6WOY - chains B and D of the 9 polymer chains in the assembly; structure by X-ray diffraction, 3.00 A resolution.

[Chain B]
Name: DNA-directed RNA polymerase subunit alpha
From: Thermus thermophilus
Notes: EC 2.7.7.6
Reference sequence: Q9Z9H6 (RPOA_THETH); numbering as in UniProt (aligned over 1-315)
Amino-acid sequence (315 residues; each row starts with the number of its first residue):
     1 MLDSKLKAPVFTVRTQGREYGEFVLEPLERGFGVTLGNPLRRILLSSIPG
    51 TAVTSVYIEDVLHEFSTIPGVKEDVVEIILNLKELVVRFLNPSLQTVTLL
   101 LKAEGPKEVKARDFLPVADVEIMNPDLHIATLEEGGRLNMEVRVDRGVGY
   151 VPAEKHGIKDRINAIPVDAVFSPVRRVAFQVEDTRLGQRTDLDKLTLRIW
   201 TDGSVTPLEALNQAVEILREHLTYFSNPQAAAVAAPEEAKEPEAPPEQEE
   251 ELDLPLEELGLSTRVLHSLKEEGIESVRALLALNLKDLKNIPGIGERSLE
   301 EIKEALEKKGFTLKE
Not modelled in the structure: 1-5, 230-315

[Chain D]
Name: DNA-directed RNA polymerase subunit beta'
From: Thermus thermophilus
Notes: EC 2.7.7.6
Reference sequence: Q8RQE8 (RPOC_THET8); residues 1-1505 here = UniProt positions 1-1505
Amino-acid sequence (1505 residues; numbered 1 to 1505; the number before each row is that of its first residue):
     1 MKKEVRKVRIALASPEKIRSWSYGEVEKPETINYRTLKPERDGLFDERIF
    51 GPIKDYECACGKYKRQRFEGKVCERCGVEVTKSIVKRYRMGHIELATPAA
   101 HIWFVKDVPSKIGTLLDLSATELEQVLYFSKYIVLDPKGAILNGVPVEKR
   151 QLLTDEEYRELRYGKQETYPLPPGVDALVKDGEEVVKGQELAPGVVSRLD
   201 GVALYRFPRRVRVEYVKKERAGLRLPLAAWVEKEAYKPGEILAELPEPYL
   251 FRAEEEGVVELKELEEGAFLVLRREDEPVATYFLPVGMTPLVVHGEIVEK
   301 GQPLAEAKGLLRMPRQVRAAQVEAEEEGETVYLTLFLEWTEPKDYRVQPH
   351 MNVVVPEGARVEAGDKIVAAIDPEEEVIAEAEGVVHLHEPASILVVKARV
   401 YPFEDDVEVSTGDRVAPGDVLADGGKVKSDVYGRVEVDLVRNVVRVVESY
   451 DIDARMGAEAIQQLLKELDLEALEKELLEEMKHPSRARRAKARKRLEVVR
   501 AFLDSGNRPEWMILEAVPVLPPDLRPMVQVDGGRFATSDLNDLYRRLINR
   551 NNRLKKLLAQGAPEIIIRNEKRMLQEAVDALLDNGRRGAPVTNPGSDRPL
   601 RSLTDILSGKQGRFRQNLLGKRVDYSGRSVIVVGPQLKLHQCGLPKRMAL
   651 ELFKPFLLKKMEEKGIAPNVKAARRMLERQRDIKDEVWDALEEVIHGKVV
   701 LLNRAPTLHRLGIQAFQPVLVEGQSIQLHPLVCEAFNADFDGDQMAVHVP
   751 LSSFAQAEARIQMLSAHNLLSPASGEPLAKPSRDIILGLYYITQVRKEKK
   801 GAGLEFATPEEALAAHERGEVALNAPIKVAGRETSVGRLKYVFANPDEAL
   851 LAVAHGIVDLQDVVTVRYMGKRLETSPGRILFARIVAEAVEDEKVAWELI
   901 QLDVPQEKNSLKDLVYQAFLRLGMEKTARLLDALKYYGFTFSTTSGITIG
   951 IDDAVIPEEKKQYLEEADRKLLQIEQAYEMGFLTDRERYDQILQLWTETT
  1001 EKVTQAVFKNFEENYPFNPLYVMAQSGARGNPQQIRQLCGLRGLMQKPSG
  1051 ETFEVPVRSSFREGLTVLEYFISSHGARKGGADTALRTADSGYLTRKLVD
  1101 VTHEIVVREADCGTTNYISVPLFQPDEVTRSLRLRKRADIEAGLYGRVLA
  1151 REVEVLGVRLEEGRYLSMDDVHLLIKAAEAGEIQEVPVRSPLTCQTRYGV
  1201 CQKCYGYDLSMARPVSIGEAVGIVAAQSIGEPGTQLTMRTFHTGGVAGAA
  1251 DITQGLPRVIELFEARRPKAKAVISEIDGVVRIEETEEKLSVFVESEGFS
  1301 KEYKLPKEARLLVKDGDYVEAGQPLTRGAIDPHQLLEAKGPEAVERYLVE
  1351 EIQKVYRAQGVKLHDKHIEIVVRQMMKYVEVTDPGDSRLLEGQVLEKWDV
  1401 EALNERLIAEGKTPVAWKPLLMGVTKSALSTKSWLSAASFQNTTHVLTEA
  1451 AIAGKKDELIGLKENVILGRLIPAGTGSDFVRFTQVVDQKTLKAIEEARK
  1501 EAVEA
Not modelled in the structure: 1-2, 1239-1253, 1503-1505
Sequence notes: conflict K86 (Arg in Q8RQE8)
Metal / ion sites: Zn2+ site 1: C58, C60, C73, C76; Mg2+ site 1: D739, D741, D743 (shared with 1 residue of chain I); Mg2+ site 2: D739 (together with 3'-deoxy-cytidine-5'-triphosphate); Zn2+ site 2: C1112, C1194, C1201, C1204
Residues lining bound ligands: 3'-deoxy-cytidine-5'-triphosphate (CH1): R704, P706, N737, D739, D741, R783, R1029

[Interface between chain B and chain D]
Residue-residue contacts (32; chain B residue first):
  L45(B) - H855(D)  hydrogen bond (backbone-side chain)
  H63(B) - E810(D)  salt bridge
  F65(B) - P809(D)  hydrophobic
  D74(B) - R872(D)  salt bridge
  V76(B) - V842(D)  hydrophobic
  V76(B) - R872(D)
  E77(B) - R867(D)  salt bridge
  E77(B) - R872(D)  salt bridge
  L80(B) - V842(D)
  L80(B) - F843(D)
  L80(B) - A844(D)
  L80(B) - R867(D)
  N81(B) - R867(D)
  K83(B) - V842(D)  hydrogen bond (side chain-backbone)
  K83(B) - E848(D)  salt bridge
  E84(B) - A844(D)
  E84(B) - R867(D)  salt bridge
  Y150(B) - F843(D)
  Y150(B) - E848(D)  hydrogen bond
  Y150(B) - H855(D)
  P152(B) - I857(D)  hydrophobic
  E154(B) - K840(D)  salt bridge
  K155(B) - K840(D)
  V170(B) - E848(D)
  R175(B) - D847(D)
  R176(B) - R884(D)
  R176(B) - E888(D)  salt bridge
  Q180(B) - Y936(D)
  R185(B) - D689(D)  salt bridge
  R185(B) - E692(D)  salt bridge
  Q188(B) - D685(D)
  R198(B) - E888(D)  salt bridge
Also at the interface, not in a pair above, chain B (28 interface residues in all): S46, G149, D168, S172, V174, F179, G187
Also at the interface, not in a pair above, chain D (25 interface residues in all): E722, L813, L839, N845, L851, A852, A854

[Overview]
Chain B and chain D form an interface of 28 and 25 residues respectively; the contacts include 3 hydrogen
bonds and 11 salt bridges. Polar contacts include H63(B)-E810(D), D74(B)-R872(D) and E77(B)-R867(D). Chain D
binds 3'-deoxy-cytidine-5'-triphosphate. C58(D), C60(D), C73(D) and C76(D) coordinate Zn2+ site 1.
Here chain B is DNA-directed RNA polymerase subunit alpha and chain D is DNA-directed RNA polymerase subunit
beta', both from Thermus thermophilus. Entry 6WOY (Thermus thermophilus RNA polymerase initially transcribing
complex with 3'dCTP) was determined by X-ray diffraction (same publication as 6WOX).
